Entry 2W6F (X-ray diffraction, 6.00 A resolution (low resolution: residue-level contacts below are approximate; hydrogen-bond / salt-bridge calls are withheld)); this record covers chains A and E of the 7 polymer chains in the assembly.

[Chain A]
Protein: ATP synthase subunit alpha heart isoform, mitochondrial
Source organism: Bos taurus
Notes: EC 3.6.3.14
Reference sequence: P19483 (ATPA1_BOVIN); residues -42 to 510 here correspond to UniProt positions 1-553 (UniProt number = residue number + 43)
Amino-acid sequence (553 residues; numbered -42 to 510; the number before each row is that of its first residue; numbers below 1 keep their minus sign (Met-42 is residue -42)):
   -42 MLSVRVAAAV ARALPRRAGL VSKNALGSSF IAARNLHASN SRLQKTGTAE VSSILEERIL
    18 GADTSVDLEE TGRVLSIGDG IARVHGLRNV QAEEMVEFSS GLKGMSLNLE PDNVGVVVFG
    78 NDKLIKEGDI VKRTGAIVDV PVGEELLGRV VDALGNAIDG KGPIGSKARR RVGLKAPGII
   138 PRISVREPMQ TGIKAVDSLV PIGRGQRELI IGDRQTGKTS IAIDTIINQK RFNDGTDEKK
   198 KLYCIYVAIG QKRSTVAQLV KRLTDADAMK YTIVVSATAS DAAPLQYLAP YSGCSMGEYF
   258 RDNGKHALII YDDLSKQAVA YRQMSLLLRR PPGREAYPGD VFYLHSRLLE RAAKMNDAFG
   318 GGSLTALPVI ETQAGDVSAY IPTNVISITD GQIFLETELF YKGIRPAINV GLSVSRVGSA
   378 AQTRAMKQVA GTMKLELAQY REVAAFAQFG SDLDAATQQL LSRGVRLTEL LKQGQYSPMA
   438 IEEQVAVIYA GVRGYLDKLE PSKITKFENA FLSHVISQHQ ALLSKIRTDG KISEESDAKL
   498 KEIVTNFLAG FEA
Not modelled in the structure: -42 to 23
Swiss-Prot annotation at these positions:
  - binding site (ATP): Gln172, Gly174, Lys175, Thr176, Ser177, Gln430, Gln432
  - binding site (Mg(2+)): Thr176, Asp269
  - site: Ser370 (Required for activity)
  - modified residue: Gln1 (Pyrrolidone carboxylic acid), Ser10 (Phosphoserine), Ser22 (Phosphoserine), Ser33 (Phosphoserine), Ser63 (Phosphoserine), Lys80 (N6-acetyllysine), Lys83 (N6-acetyllysine), Lys89 (N6-acetyllysine), Thr91 (Phosphothreonine), Lys118 (N6-acetyllysine), Ser123 (Phosphoserine), Lys124 (N6-acetyllysine), Ser141 (Phosphoserine), Arg161 (Omega-N-methylarginine), Lys187 (N6-acetyllysine), Lys196 (N6-acetyllysine), Lys197 (N6-acetyllysine), Lys218 (N6-acetyllysine), Lys262 (N6-acetyllysine), Lys384 (N6-acetyllysine) and 6 more in UniProt
  - glycosylation: Ser33 (O-linked (GlcNAc) serine)

[Chain E]
Protein: ATP synthase subunit beta, mitochondrial
Source organism: Bos taurus
Notes: EC 3.6.3.14
Reference sequence: P00829 (ATPB_BOVIN); residues -49 to 478 here correspond to UniProt positions 1-528 (UniProt number = residue number + 50)
Amino-acid sequence (528 residues; numbered -49 to 478; the number before each row is that of its first residue; numbers below 1 keep their minus sign (Met-49 is residue -49)):
   -49 MLGLVGRVVA ASASGALRGL SPSAPLPQAQ LLLRAAPAAL QPARDYAAQA SPSPKAGATT
    11 GRIVAVIGAV VDVQFDEGLP PILNALEVQG RETRLVLEVA QHLGESTVRT IAMDGTEGLV
    71 RGQKVLDSGA PIRIPVGPET LGRIMNVIGE PIDERGPIKT KQFAAIHAEA PEFVEMSVEQ
   131 EILVTGIKVV DLLAPYAKGG KIGLFGGAGV GKTVLIMELI NNVAKAHGGY SVFAGVGERT
   191 REGNDLYHEM IESGVINLKD ATSKVALVYG QMNEPPGARA RVALTGLTVA EYFRDQEGQD
   251 VLLFIDNIFR FTQAGSEVSA LLGRIPSAVG YQPTLATDMG TMQERITTTK KGSITSVQAI
   311 YVPADDLTDP APATTFAHLD ATTVLSRAIA ELGIYPAVDP LDSTSRIMDP NIVGSEHYDV
   371 ARGVQKILQD YKSLQDIIAI LGMDELSEED KLTVSRARKI QRFLSQPFQV AEVFTGHLGK
   431 LVPLKETIKG FQQILAGEYD HLPEQAFYMV GPIEEAVAKA DKLAEEHS
Not modelled in the structure: -49 to 8, 475-478
Swiss-Prot annotation at these positions:
  - binding site (ADP): Gly159, Val160, Gly161, Lys162, Thr163, Val164
  - binding site (ATP): Gly159, Gly161, Lys162, Thr163, Val164, Arg189
  - binding site (phosphate): Gly159, Val160, Gly161, Lys162, Thr163
  - binding site (Mg(2+)): Thr163, Glu188
  - modified residue: Lys74 (N6-acetyllysine), Lys111 (N6-acetyllysine), Lys148 (N6-acetyllysine), Lys209 (N6-acetyllysine), Lys214 (N6-acetyllysine), Thr262 (Phosphothreonine), Ser365 (Phosphoserine), Lys376 (N6-acetyllysine), Ser383 (Phosphoserine), Lys430 (N6-acetyllysine), Lys435 (N6-acetyllysine), Lys472 (N6-acetyllysine)
  - glycosylation: Ser56 (O-linked (GlcNAc) serine)

[Interface between chain A and chain E]
Residue-residue contacts - 63 pairs, chain A then chain E:
  Gly43(A) with Arg71(E)
  Leu44(A) with Arg71(E)
  Arg45(A) with Arg71(E)
  Asn46(A) with Val70(E)
  Val47(A) with Val70(E)
  Gln48(A) with Gly68(E); Leu69(E)
  Ala49(A) with Thr66(E); Gly68(E); Leu69(E)
  Asn65(A) with Ile17(E)
  Leu66(A) with Ala15(E); Val16(E); Arg71(E)
  Glu67(A) with Arg71(E)
  Pro68(A) with Val14(E); Ala15(E); Arg71(E)
  Asn70(A) with Arg71(E)
  Val71(A) with Arg71(E)
  Lys132(A) with Asp64(E)
  Ala133(A) with Asn223(E)
  Gly135(A) with Thr190(E)
  Ile136(A) with Ile94(E); Ile102(E); Asn194(E); Tyr219(E)
  Ile137(A) with Ile102(E); Asp103(E); Glu104(E)
  Arg139(A) with Thr190(E); Asn194(E)
  Ser141(A) with Asp195(E)
  Arg287(A) with Ile17(E)
  Pro288(A) with Ala270(E); Leu271(E); Gly273(E)
  Gly296(A) with Glu267(E); Ala270(E); Leu271(E)
  Asp297(A) with Leu271(E)
  Phe299(A) with Met222(E); Arg229(E); Glu267(E)
  Tyr300(A) with Gly65(E); Asn223(E); Glu224(E); Pro225(E)
  Ser303(A) with Met222(E); Asn223(E)
  Glu307(A) with Thr190(E); Asn223(E)
  Ser335(A) with Ala314(E)
  Ser344(A) with Arg189(E); Met222(E)
  Ile345(A) with Arg189(E); Met222(E)
  Thr346(A) with Arg189(E)
  Asp347(A) with Arg191(E)
  Arg373(A) with Arg189(E); Arg191(E); Glu192(E)
  Val374(A) with Arg191(E)
Other interface residues (no listed pair), chain A (41 interface residues in all): Glu50, Leu64, Pro134, Arg164, Arg304, Ile343
Other interface residues (no listed pair), chain E (37 interface residues in all): Gly18, Glu67, Tyr197, Gln221, Pro226

[Summary]
41 residues of chain A and 37 residues of chain E are in contact. From UniProt: 7 ATP-binding residues and
Mg2+-binding residues Thr176(A) and Asp269(A) on chain A; 6 ADP-binding residues and 6 ATP-binding residues on
chain E.
Here chain A is ATP synthase subunit alpha heart isoform, mitochondrial and chain E is ATP synthase subunit
beta, mitochondrial, both from Bos taurus. Entry 2W6F (Low resolution structures of bovine mitochondrial
F1-ATPase during controlled dehydration: Hydration State 2) was determined by X-ray diffraction together with
2W6E, 2W6G, 2W6H, 2W6I and 2W6J from the same study.
